Entry 6V6W (X-ray diffraction, 6.50 A resolution (low resolution: residue-level contacts below are approximate; hydrogen-bond / salt-bridge calls are withheld)); this record covers chains I and J of the 6 polymer chains in the assembly.

Chain I:
Molecule: B11 DSS Fab heavy chain
Source organism: Human immunodeficiency virus 1
Notes: antibody fragment or engineered binder
Sequence (235 residues; each row starts with the number of its first residue; note: 3 numbers in that range are skipped by the numbering (no residue carries them; nothing is unmodelled there); a row labelled like 82A-82C holds insertion residues (82A, then the next letters in order)):
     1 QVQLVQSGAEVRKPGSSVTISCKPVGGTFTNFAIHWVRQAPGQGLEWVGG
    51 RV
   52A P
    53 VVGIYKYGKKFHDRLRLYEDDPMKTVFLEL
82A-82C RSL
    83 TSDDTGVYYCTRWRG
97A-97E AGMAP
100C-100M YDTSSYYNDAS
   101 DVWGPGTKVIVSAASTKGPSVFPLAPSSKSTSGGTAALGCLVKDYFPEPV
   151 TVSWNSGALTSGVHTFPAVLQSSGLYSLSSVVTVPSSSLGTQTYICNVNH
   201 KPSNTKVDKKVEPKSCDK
Disordered / not traced: 97A-97E, 130-131, 217-218
Cystine bridges: Cys22-Cys92, Cys140-Cys196

Chain J:
Molecule: B11 Fab light chain
Source organism: Human immunodeficiency virus 1
Notes: antibody fragment or engineered binder
Sequence (215 residues; each row starts with the number of its first residue):
     1 EIVLTQSPVTLSLSSGETGTLSCRASQ
   27A N
    28 ISSSWIAWYQQRRGQVPRLLISAASARAAGIPDRFTGRGSGTDFTLTITR
    78 LEPEDFGVYSCQYYGGSFFTFGPGTQVDVKRTVAAPSVFIFPPSDEQLKS
   128 GTASVVCLLNNFYPREAKVQWKVDNALQSGNSQESVTEQDSKDSTYSLSS
   178 TLTLSKADYEKHKVYACEVTHQGLSSPVTKSFNRGEC
Disordered / not traced: 213-214
Cystine bridges: Cys23-Cys88, Cys134-Cys194
From the paper describing this entry:
  - mutagenesis - F83V (Tm change 3 degC): increased stability
  - mutagenesis - F83V (Kd = 12.7 nM): increased binding to trimer

How chain I and chain J interact:
Residue-residue contacts - 40 pairs, chain I then chain J:
  His35(I) with Phe96(J)
  Val37(I) with Phe98(J)
  Trp47(I) with Phe95(J); Phe96(J)
  Lys58(I) with Phe95(J)
  Tyr59(I) with Phe95(J)
  Lys61(I) with Glu1(J)
  Tyr100I(I) with Ser94(J); Phe96(J)
  Asn100J(I) with Trp32(J); Tyr91(J); Gly92(J); Gly93(J); Ser94(J); Phe96(J)
  Asp100K(I) with Tyr91(J); Phe96(J)
  Ala100L(I) with Tyr36(J); Gln89(J); Tyr91(J)
  Ser100M(I) with Tyr36(J); Gln89(J)
  Asp101(I) with Leu46(J)
  Trp103(I) with Tyr36(J); Phe98(J)
  Phe122(I) with Glu123(J); Ser127(J)
  Pro123(I) with Ser121(J); Glu123(J)
  Lys129(I) with Ile117(J)
  Ser132(I) with Phe116(J)
  Ala137(I) with Phe118(J)
  Lys143(I) with Thr129(J)
  His164(I) with Asn137(J); Ser174(J)
  Phe166(I) with Ser162(J); Thr164(J); Ser176(J)
  Val169(I) with Gln160(J)
  Cys216(I) with Gly212(J)
Also at the interface, not in a pair above, chain I (37 interface residues in all): Gln39, Leu45, Tyr91, Trp95, Gly104, Val121, Ala125, Thr135, Leu138, Leu141, Pro167, Ser179, Thr183, Lys209
Also at the interface, not in a pair above, chain J (37 interface residues in all): Ala34, Gln38, Gln42, Val43, Pro44, Ser49, Gln124, Ser131, Leu135, Leu175, Ser208

Overview:
The chain I/chain J interface involves 37 residues from each chain. From the paper: F83V of chain J increases
stability; F83V of chain J increases binding to trimer.
Here chain I is B11 DSS Fab heavy chain and chain J is B11 Fab light chain, both from Human immunodeficiency
virus 1. Entry 6V6W (Crystal structure of antibody 438-B11 DSS mutant (Cys98A-100aA) in complex with an
uncleaved prefusion optimized (UFO) ...) was determined by X-ray diffraction, deposited together with 6UTK,
6UUH, 6UUL and 6UUM.
